PDB entry 8ITF | electron microscopy, 3.46 A resolution | chains A and N of the 6 polymer chains in the assembly

== Chain A ==
Name: Guanine nucleotide-binding protein G(s) subunit alpha isoforms short
From: Homo sapiens
Amino-acid sequence (362 residues; numbered 0 to 394; 33 numbers in that range are skipped by the numbering (no residue carries them; nothing is unmodelled there); the number before each row is that of its first residue; numbering starts at 0):
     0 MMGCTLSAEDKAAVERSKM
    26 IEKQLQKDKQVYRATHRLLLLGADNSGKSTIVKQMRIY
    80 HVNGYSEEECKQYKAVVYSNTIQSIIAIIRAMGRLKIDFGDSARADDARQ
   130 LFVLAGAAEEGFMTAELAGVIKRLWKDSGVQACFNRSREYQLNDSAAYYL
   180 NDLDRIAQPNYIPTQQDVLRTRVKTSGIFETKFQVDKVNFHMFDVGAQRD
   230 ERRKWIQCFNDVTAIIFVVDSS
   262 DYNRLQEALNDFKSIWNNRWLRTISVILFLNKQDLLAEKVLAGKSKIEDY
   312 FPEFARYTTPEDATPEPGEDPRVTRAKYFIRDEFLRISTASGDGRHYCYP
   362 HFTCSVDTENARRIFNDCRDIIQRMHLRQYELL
Unresolved in the structure: 0-3, 80-201, 262-264

== Chain N ==
Name: Nanobody-35
From: synthetic construct
Notes: antibody fragment or engineered binder
Amino-acid sequence (128 residues; numbered 1 to 128; the number before each row is that of its first residue):
     1 QVQLQESGGGLVQPGGSLRLSCAASGFTFSNYKMNWVRQAPGKGLEWVSD
    51 ISQSGASISYTGSVKGRFTISRDNAKNTLYLQMNSLKPEDTAVYYCARCP
   101 APFTRDCFDVTSTTYAYRGQGTQVTVSS
Unresolved in the structure: 128
Disulfide bonds: C22-C96

== Interface between chain A and chain N ==
Pairs across the interface (10):
  R228(A) - T114(N)
  D229(A) - T111(N)
  R231(A) - F108(N)
  R232(A) - P100(N)
  N271(A) - W47(N)
  S275(A) - D106(N)
  S275(A) - F108(N)
  N278(A) - D106(N)
  N279(A) - D106(N)
  P313(A) - G62(N)
Interface residues without a listed pair, chain A (12 interface residues in all): E230, Q267, Y311
Interface residues without a listed pair, chain N (9 interface residues in all): S63, C107

== Summary ==
12 residues of chain A and 9 residues of chain N are in contact.
Chain A is Guanine nucleotide-binding protein G(s) subunit alpha isoforms short (Homo sapiens) and chain N is
Nanobody-35 (synthetic construct); the structure, Cryo-EM structure of the DMCHA-bound mTAAR9-Gs complex, was
determined by electron microscopy together with 8IW1, 8IW4, 8IW7 and 8IW9 from the same study.
